6XTX - chains 4 and 6 of the 12 polymer chains in the assembly; structure by electron microscopy, 3.29 A resolution.

== Chain 4 ==
Name: DNA replication licensing factor MCM4
Organism: Homo sapiens
Notes: EC 3.6.4.12
UniProtKB: P33991 (MCM4_HUMAN); residue numbers follow UniProt; this construct covers 1-863
Sequence (883 residues; each row starts with the number of its first residue; numbers below 1 keep their minus sign (Met-19 is residue -19)):
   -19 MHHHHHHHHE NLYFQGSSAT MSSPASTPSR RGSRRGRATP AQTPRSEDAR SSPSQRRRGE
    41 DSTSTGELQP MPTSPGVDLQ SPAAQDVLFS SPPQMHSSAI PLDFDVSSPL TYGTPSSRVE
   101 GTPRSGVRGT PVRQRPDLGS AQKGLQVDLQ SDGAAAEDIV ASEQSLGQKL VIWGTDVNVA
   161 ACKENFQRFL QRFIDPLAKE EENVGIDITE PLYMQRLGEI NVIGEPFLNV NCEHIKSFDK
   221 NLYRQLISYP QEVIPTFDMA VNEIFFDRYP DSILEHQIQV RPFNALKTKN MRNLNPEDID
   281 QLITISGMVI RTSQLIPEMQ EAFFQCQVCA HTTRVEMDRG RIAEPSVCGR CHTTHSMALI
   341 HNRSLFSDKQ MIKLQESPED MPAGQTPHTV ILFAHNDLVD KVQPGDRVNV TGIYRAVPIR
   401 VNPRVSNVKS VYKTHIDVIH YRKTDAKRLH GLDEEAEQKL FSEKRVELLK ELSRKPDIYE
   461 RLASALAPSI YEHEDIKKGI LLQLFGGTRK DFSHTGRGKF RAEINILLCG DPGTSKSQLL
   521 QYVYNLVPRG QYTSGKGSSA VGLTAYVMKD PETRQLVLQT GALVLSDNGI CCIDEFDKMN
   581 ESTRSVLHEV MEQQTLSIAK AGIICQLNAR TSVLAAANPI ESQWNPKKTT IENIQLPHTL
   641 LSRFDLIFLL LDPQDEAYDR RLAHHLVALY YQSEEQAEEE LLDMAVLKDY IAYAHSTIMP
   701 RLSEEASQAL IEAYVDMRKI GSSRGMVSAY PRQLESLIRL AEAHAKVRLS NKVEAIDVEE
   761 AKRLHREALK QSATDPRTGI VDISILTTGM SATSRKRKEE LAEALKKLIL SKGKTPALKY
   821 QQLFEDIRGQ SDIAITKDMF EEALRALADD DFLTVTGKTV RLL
Disordered / not traced: -19 to 157, 182-187, 673-681, 771-863
Differences from the reference sequence: initiating methionine (-19); expression tag (-18 to 0)
Bound ions: Zn2+: Cys306, Cys309, Cys328, Cys331; Mg2+: Ser517 (together with ATP-gamma-S)
Residues lining bound ligands:
  - ATP-gamma-S (AGS; phosphothiophosphoric acid-adenylate ester), molecule 1: Ser469, Ile470, Tyr471, His473, Pro512, Gly513, Thr514, Ser515, Lys516, Ser517, Gln518, Glu575, Asn618, Tyr658, Leu662, Leu666
  - ATP-gamma-S (AGS), molecule 2: Arg497, Glu592, Thr639, Arg643, Pro731, Arg732, Glu735
UniProt features mapped onto this chain:
  - motif: Ser642 to Asp645 (Arginine finger)
  - binding site (ATP): Tyr471, Arg497, Lys516, Ser517, Asn618, Arg643, Arg732, Glu735
  - modified residue: Ser2 (N-acetylserine), Ser6 (Phosphoserine), Thr7 (Phosphothreonine), Thr19 (Phosphothreonine), Ser26 (Phosphoserine), Ser31 (Phosphoserine), Ser32 (Phosphoserine), Ser34 (Phosphoserine), Thr102 (Phosphothreonine), Ser105 (Phosphoserine), Thr110 (Phosphothreonine), Ser120 (Phosphoserine), Ser131 (Phosphoserine), Ser142 (Phosphoserine), Ser145 (Phosphoserine), Lys220 (N6-acetyllysine), Lys450 (N6-acetyllysine), Lys858 (N6-acetyllysine)
  - cross-link (Glycyl lysine isopeptide (Lys-Gly)): Lys439 (interchain with G-Cter in SUMO2), Lys798 (interchain with G-Cter in SUMO2)
  - mutagenesis: Gly364 (G364R: Reduced MCM complex DNA helicase activity. No effect on MCM complex formation. No effect on MCM complex ssDNA binding and ATPase activity)
From the paper describing this entry:
  - binding site for the 70-nt DNA strand: Ser539, Lys600

== Chain 6 ==
Name: DNA replication licensing factor MCM6
Organism: Homo sapiens
Notes: EC 3.6.4.12
UniProtKB: Q14566 (MCM6_HUMAN); numbering as in UniProt (aligned over 1-821)
Sequence (821 residues; each row starts with the number of its first residue):
     1 MDLAAAAEPG AGSQHLEVRD EVAEKCQKLF LDFLEEFQSS DGEIKYLQLA EELIRPERNT
    61 LVVSFVDLEQ FNQQLSTTIQ EEFYRVYPYL CRALKTFVKD RKEIPLAKDF YVAFQDLPTR
   121 HKIRELTSSR IGLLTRISGQ VVRTHPVHPE LVSGTFLCLD CQTVIRDVEQ QFKYTQPNIC
   181 RNPVCANRRR FLLDTNKSRF VDFQKVRIQE TQAELPRGSI PRSLEVILRA EAVESAQAGD
   241 KCDFTGTLIV VPDVSKLSTP GARAETNSRV SGVDGYETEG IRGLRALGVR DLSYRLVFLA
   301 CCVAPTNPRF GGKELRDEEQ TAESIKNQMT VKEWEKVFEM SQDKNLYHNL CTSLFPTIHG
   361 NDEVKRGVLL MLFGGVPKTT GEGTSLRGDI NVCIVGDPST AKSQFLKHVE EFSPRAVYTS
   421 GKASSAAGLT AAVVRDEESH EFVIEAGALM LADNGVCCID EFDKMDVRDQ VAIHEAMEQQ
   481 TISITKAGVK ATLNARTSIL AAANPISGHY DRSKSLKQNI NLSAPIMSRF DLFFILVDEC
   541 NEVTDYAIAR RIVDLHSRIE ESIDRVYSLD DIRRYLLFAR QFKPKISKES EDFIVEQYKH
   601 LRQRDGSGVT KSSWRITVRQ LESMIRLSEA MARMHCCDEV QPKHVKEAFR LLNKSIIRVE
   661 TPDVNLDQEE EIQMEVDEGA GGINGHADSP APVNGINGYN EDINQESAPK ASLRLGFSEY
   721 CRISNLIVLH LRKVEEEEDE SALKRSELVN WYLKEIESEI DSEEELINKK RIIEKVIHRL
   781 THYDHVLIEL TQAGLKGSTE GSESYEEDPY LVVNPNYLLE D
Disordered / not traced: 1-14, 258-291, 315-319, 663-718, 789-821
Bound ions: Zn2+: Cys158, Cys161, Cys180, Cys185; Mg2+: Ser403 (together with ATP-gamma-S)
Residues lining bound ligands:
  - ADP (adenosine-5'-diphosphate): Glu478, Arg529, Val618, Arg619, Glu622
  - ATP-gamma-S (AGS; phosphothiophosphoric acid-adenylate ester): Thr357, Ile358, His359, Pro398, Ser399, Thr400, Ala401, Lys402, Ser403, Gln404, Asn504, Ile548, Ile552
UniProt features mapped onto this chain:
  - motif: Ser528 to Asp531 (Arginine finger)
  - binding site (ATP): His359, Ser399, Thr400, Ala401, Lys402, Ser403, Asn504
  - binding site (ADP): Arg619, Glu622
  - modified residue: Met1 (N-acetylmethionine), Ser13 (Phosphoserine), Ser219 (Phosphoserine), Ser271 (Phosphoserine), Thr278 (Phosphothreonine), Lys643 (N6-acetyllysine), Ser689 (Phosphoserine), Ser762 (Phosphoserine), Thr791 (Phosphothreonine)
  - natural variant: Pro149 (P149S: Found in a patient with mild developmental delay and autism spectrum disorder; uncertain significance), Cys158 (C158Y: Found in patients with microcephaly, developmental delay, typical facial characteristics, endocrine disorders, feeding difficulties and urogenital anomalies; uncertain significance), Asp202 (D202G: Found in a patient with intra-uterine growth restriction, developmental delay and autism spectrum disorder; uncertain significance), Gly239 (G239S: Found in a patient with endocrine disorders, developmental regression, autism spectrum disorder and epilepsy; uncertain significance)
  - mutagenesis: Glu757 (E757A/D: Impairs interaction with CTD1), Glu763 (E763A/D: Impairs interaction with CTD1), Leu766 (L766A: Impairs interaction with CTD1)
From the paper describing this entry:
  - binding site for the 70-nt DNA strand: Ser425, Phe442, Lys486
  - catalytic residues: Arg529
  - conformationally variable residues (order/disorder transition): Arg529

== Chain 4 / chain 6 interface ==
Pairs across the interface (90; chain 4 residue first):
  Gln294(4) - Ser223(6)
  Pro297(4) - Tyr294(6)
  Pro297(4) - Leu296(6)  hydrophobic
  Met299(4) - Tyr294(6)
  Val308(4) - His15(6)
  Cys309(4) - Val18(6)
  Ala310(4) - Val18(6)
  Arg330(4) - His15(6)
  Arg330(4) - Leu16(6)  hydrogen bond (side chain-backbone)
  Arg330(4) - Val18(6)
  His341(4) - Gln171(6)
  His341(4) - Tyr294(6)  hydrogen bond
  Asn342(4) - Tyr84(6)
  Asn342(4) - Phe172(6)
  Asn342(4) - Ile249(6)
  Asn342(4) - Val250(6)  hydrogen bond (side chain-backbone)
  Arg343(4) - Arg85(6)
  Phe346(4) - Ser128(6)
  Phe346(4) - Ile131(6)  hydrophobic
  Phe346(4) - Val250(6)  hydrophobic
  Phe346(4) - Tyr294(6)  hydrophobic
  Asp348(4) - Ser128(6)  hydrogen bond (side chain-backbone)
  Gln350(4) - Arg222(6)
  Asp380(4) - Arg222(6)  salt bridge
  Gln383(4) - Ser219(6)  hydrogen bond
  Lys490(4) - His556(6)
  Lys490(4) - Ile559(6)
  Phe492(4) - Ile559(6)  hydrophobic
  His494(4) - Arg565(6)  hydrogen bond (backbone-side chain)
  Thr495(4) - Ile559(6)
  Thr495(4) - Ile563(6)
  Gly496(4) - His408(6)
  Gly496(4) - Glu411(6)
  Arg497(4) - Gln404(6)
  Arg497(4) - His408(6)
  Phe500(4) - His556(6)
  Gln555(4) - Glu438(6)
  Leu558(4) - Ile220(6)
  Thr560(4) - Ile220(6)
  Asp567(4) - Arg217(6)
  Asp567(4) - Gly218(6)  hydrogen bond (side chain-backbone)
  Asn568(4) - Arg217(6)
  Val586(4) - Lys422(6)
  His588(4) - Glu461(6)  salt bridge
  Glu589(4) - Ser420(6)
  Gln593(4) - Ser403(6)
  Gln593(4) - Lys407(6)
  Gln593(4) - Tyr418(6)
  Gln593(4) - Asp460(6)
  Ser597(4) - Tyr418(6)
  Ser597(4) - Ser420(6)
  Ser597(4) - Ala423(6)
  Ile598(4) - Ala423(6)
  Ala599(4) - Thr419(6)
  Ala599(4) - Ala423(6)
  Ala599(4) - Ser424(6)
  Ala599(4) - Ser425(6)  hydrogen bond (backbone-backbone)
  Lys600(4) - Ser425(6)
  Lys600(4) - Gly428(6)
  Ala601(4) - Ala427(6)
  Ala601(4) - Ala432(6)
  Ile604(4) - Gly428(6)
  Ile604(4) - Gly447(6)
  Ile604(4) - Ala448(6)
  Ile604(4) - Leu451(6)  hydrophobic
  Gln606(4) - Leu215(6)
  Leu607(4) - Ser219(6)
  Asn608(4) - Arg217(6)
  Asn608(4) - Gly218(6)  hydrogen bond (backbone-backbone)
  Arg610(4) - Arg217(6)
  Thr639(4) - Pro398(6)
  Arg701(4) - Ile559(6)
  Ser707(4) - Val553(6)
  Ile711(4) - Tyr546(6)  hydrophobic
  Ile711(4) - Ala549(6)  hydrophobic
  Ile711(4) - Arg550(6)
  Tyr714(4) - Asp545(6)
  Tyr714(4) - Ala549(6)  hydrophobic
  Val715(4) - Glu542(6)
  Val715(4) - Asp545(6)
  Val715(4) - Tyr546(6)  hydrophobic
  Arg718(4) - Asp538(6)  salt bridge
  Arg718(4) - Asp545(6)  salt bridge
  Lys719(4) - Glu542(6)  salt bridge
  Tyr730(4) - Ser399(6)
  Tyr730(4) - His509(6)
  Pro731(4) - Ser399(6)
  Arg732(4) - Ser399(6)
  Leu734(4) - Ala549(6)  hydrophobic
  Ile738(4) - His556(6)
Other interface residues (no listed pair), chain 4 (72 interface residues in all): Ser293, Leu295, Ile296, Leu339, Ile340, Ser344, Ser347, Pro403, Gln559, Val564, Ser582, Ser585, Gly602, Cys605, His638, Leu702, Leu710, Glu735
Other interface residues (no listed pair), chain 6 (76 interface residues in all): Glu17, Leu126, Thr127, Val142, Arg207, Gln209, Pro221, Pro252, Lys256, Leu292, Arg295, Pro356, Thr357, Glu445, Ala446, Lys464, Gly508, Ile548, Ile552, Leu555, Glu560

== Overview ==
The interface between chain 4 and chain 6 involves 72 residues on one side and 76 on the other, with 9
hydrogen bonds and 5 salt bridges. Polar contacts include Asp380(4)-Arg222(6), His588(4)-Glu461(6) and
Arg718(4)-Asp538(6). From the paper: the catalytic residue Arg529(6); a binding site for the 70-nt DNA strand
at Ser539(4), Lys600(4) and Ser425(6) among others.
Here chain 4 is DNA replication licensing factor MCM4 and chain 6 is DNA replication licensing factor MCM6,
both from Homo sapiens. Entry 6XTX (CryoEM structure of human CMG bound to ATPgammaS and DNA) was determined
by electron microscopy together with 6XTY from the same study.
